PDB entry 8ENF | X-ray diffraction, 3.29 A resolution | chains A and B

# Chain A
Protein: Bursicon
Source organism: Caenorhabditis elegans
Reference sequence: A0T3A2 (A0T3A2_CAEEL); residues 1-92 here correspond to UniProt positions 29-120 (UniProt number = residue number + 28)
Chain sequence (92 residues; row label = number of the first residue in the row):
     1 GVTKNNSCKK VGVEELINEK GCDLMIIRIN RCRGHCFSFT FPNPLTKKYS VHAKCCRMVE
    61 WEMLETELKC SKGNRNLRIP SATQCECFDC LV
Not modelled in the structure: 1-5
Disulfides: Cys-8/Cys-56, Cys-22/Cys-70, Cys-32/Cys-85, Cys-36/Cys-87, Cys-55/Cys-90

# Chain B
Protein: Cys_knot domain-containing protein
Source organism: Caenorhabditis elegans
Reference sequence: A7DT38 (A7DT38_CAEEL); residues 1-106 here correspond to UniProt positions 20-125 (UniProt number = residue number + 19)
Chain sequence (106 residues; row label = number of the first residue in the row):
     1 GKECEFAMRL VPGFNPLRQV DANGKECRGN VELPFCKGYC KTSESGTHGF PPRVQNSKVC
    61 TLVTTSTRKV VLDDCDDGAD ESVKFVMVPH GTDCECSAVP LEQHHS
Not modelled in the structure: 1-2, 104-106
Disulfides: Cys-4/Cys-60, Cys-27/Cys-75, Cys-36/Cys-94, Cys-40/Cys-96

# Interface between chain A and chain B
Contacting residue pairs (68; chain A residue first):
  Asn-6(A) with Tyr-39(B)
  Glu-15(A) with His-48(B), salt bridge
  Ile-17(A) with His-48(B)
  Ile-29(A) with Gly-46(B)
  Arg-31(A) with Ser-43(B); Glu-44(B); Ser-45(B)
  Cys-32(A) with Ser-43(B); Glu-44(B), hydrogen bond (backbone-backbone)
  Arg-33(A) with Lys-41(B); Thr-42(B)
  Gly-34(A) with Cys-40(B); Lys-41(B); Thr-42(B), hydrogen bond (backbone-backbone)
  His-35(A) with Cys-40(B); Lys-41(B)
  Cys-36(A) with Gly-38(B); Tyr-39(B); Cys-40(B)
  Phe-37(A) with Lys-37(B); Gly-38(B); Tyr-39(B)
  Ser-38(A) with Lys-37(B); Gly-38(B), hydrogen bond (backbone-backbone); Val-59(B); Cys-60(B), hydrogen bond (side chain-backbone)
  Phe-39(A) with Phe-35(B), hydrophobic; Cys-36(B); Lys-37(B)
  Thr-40(A) with Cys-36(B), hydrogen bond (backbone-backbone); Val-59(B); Cys-60(B)
  Phe-41(A) with Val-11(B), hydrophobic; Leu-33(B), hydrophobic; Pro-34(B); Phe-35(B), hydrophobic
  Pro-42(A) with Pro-34(B)
  Asn-43(A) with Phe-14(B)
  Pro-44(A) with Phe-14(B); Leu-33(B); Met-87(B)
  Leu-45(A) with Phe-14(B), hydrophobic
  Lys-48(A) with Gln-103(B)
  Tyr-49(A) with Thr-61(B); Pro-100(B), hydrophobic; Gln-103(B), hydrogen bond (backbone-side chain)
  Val-51(A) with Pro-100(B), hydrophobic
  Ala-53(A) with Val-59(B), hydrophobic
  Cys-55(A) with Thr-42(B); Ser-57(B)
  Cys-56(A) with Thr-42(B), hydrogen bond (backbone-side chain); Ser-43(B); Glu-44(B)
  Arg-57(A) with Glu-44(B), salt bridge; Gln-55(B), hydrogen bond
  Met-58(A) with Glu-44(B), hydrogen bond (backbone-side chain); Ser-45(B); Gly-46(B)
  Trp-61(A) with Arg-53(B)
  Arg-78(A) with Thr-47(B)
  Ile-79(A) with Gly-46(B); Thr-47(B); His-48(B)
  Pro-80(A) with Gly-46(B); Thr-47(B); Pro-52(B)
  Cys-90(A) with Gln-55(B)
  Leu-91(A) with Leu-101(B), hydrophobic
Other interface residues (no listed pair), chain A (35 interface residues in all): Ile-27, Leu-77
Other interface residues (no listed pair), chain B (36 interface residues in all): Gly-49, Lys-58, Leu-62, Thr-64, Val-86, Val-88, Pro-89

# Overview
35 residues of chain A face 36 of chain B across their interface, with 9 hydrogen bonds and 2 salt bridges.
Polar contacts include Glu-15(A)/His-48(B), Arg-57(A)/Glu-44(B) and Ser-38(A)/Cys-60(B).
Here chain A is Bursicon and chain B is Cys_knot domain-containing protein, both from Caenorhabditis elegans.
Entry 8ENF (Crystal structure of LGR ligand alpha2/beta5 from C. elegans in crystal form 1 (native)) was
determined by X-ray diffraction, deposited together with 8END.
